5ERY - chains A and C of the 4 polymer chains in the assembly; structure by X-ray diffraction, 2.25 A resolution.

== Chain A (and C) ==
Molecule: 2-succinyl-5-enolpyruvyl-6-hydroxy-3-cyclohexene-1-carboxylate synthase
From: Mycobacterium tuberculosis (strain ATCC 25618 / H37Rv)
Notes: EC 2.2.1.9; chain C of this document is another copy of the same molecule, construct and numbering; everything in this record applies to it too
UniProtKB: P9WK11 (MEND_MYCTU); numbering as in UniProt (aligned over 1-554)
Chain sequence (574 residues; numbered -19 to 554; the number before each row is that of its first residue; numbers below 1 keep their minus sign (Met-19 is residue -19)):
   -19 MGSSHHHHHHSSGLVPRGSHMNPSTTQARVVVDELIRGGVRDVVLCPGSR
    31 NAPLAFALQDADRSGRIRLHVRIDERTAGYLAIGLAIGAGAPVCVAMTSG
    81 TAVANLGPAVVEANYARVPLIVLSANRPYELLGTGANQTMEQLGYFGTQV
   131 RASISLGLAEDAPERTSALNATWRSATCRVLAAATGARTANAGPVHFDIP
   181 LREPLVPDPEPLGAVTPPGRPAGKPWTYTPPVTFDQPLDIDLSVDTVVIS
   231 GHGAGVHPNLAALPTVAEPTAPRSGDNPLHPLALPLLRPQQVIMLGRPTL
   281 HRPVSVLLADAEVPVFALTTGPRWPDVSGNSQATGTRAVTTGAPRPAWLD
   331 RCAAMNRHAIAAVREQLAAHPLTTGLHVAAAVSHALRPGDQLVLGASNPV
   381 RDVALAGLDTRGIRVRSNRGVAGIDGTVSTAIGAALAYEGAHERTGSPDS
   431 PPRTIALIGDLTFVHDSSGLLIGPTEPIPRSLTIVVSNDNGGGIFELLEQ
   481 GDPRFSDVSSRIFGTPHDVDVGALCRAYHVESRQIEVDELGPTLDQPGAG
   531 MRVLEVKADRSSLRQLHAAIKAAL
Not modelled in the structure: -19 to 2, 30-31, 116-123, 140-145, 183-195, 472-486, 492-495 (chain C: -19 to 2, 113-125, 140-145, 182-195, 426-428, 470-495, 538-554)
Construct notes: initiating methionine (-19); expression tag (-18 to 0)

== Interface between chain A and chain C ==
Pairs across the interface - 83 pairs, chain A then chain C:
  Ala151(A) - Ser308(C)
  Ala151(A) - Gly309(C)
  Ser155(A) - Asp306(C)
  Ser155(A) - Gly309(C)
  Arg159(A) - Trp304(C)  hydrogen bond (side chain-backbone)
  Arg159(A) - Asp306(C)  salt bridge
  Ala167(A) - Gln216(C)
  Arg168(A) - Phe214(C)
  Arg168(A) - Gln216(C)  hydrogen bond
  Arg168(A) - Thr299(C)  hydrogen bond
  Arg168(A) - Gly301(C)  hydrogen bond (side chain-backbone)
  Arg168(A) - Pro302(C)  hydrogen bond (side chain-backbone)
  Arg168(A) - Arg303(C)  hydrogen bond (side chain-backbone)
  Arg168(A) - Trp304(C)
  Arg168(A) - Thr314(C)
  Arg168(A) - Gly315(C)  hydrogen bond (side chain-backbone)
  Thr169(A) - Pro302(C)
  Arg200(A) - Asn310(C)
  Arg200(A) - Ser311(C)
  Arg200(A) - Gln312(C)
  Trp206(A) - Gly309(C)  hydrogen bond (side chain-backbone)
  Trp206(A) - Ser311(C)
  Trp206(A) - Gln312(C)
  Thr207(A) - Ser311(C)  hydrogen bond (side chain-backbone)
  Thr207(A) - Gln312(C)
  Thr207(A) - Ala313(C)
  Tyr208(A) - Gln312(C)  hydrogen bond (backbone-backbone)
  Tyr208(A) - Ala313(C)
  Tyr208(A) - Thr314(C)  hydrogen bond (backbone-backbone)
  Thr209(A) - Gln216(C)
  Thr209(A) - Thr314(C)  hydrogen bond
  Pro210(A) - Gln216(C)  hydrogen bond (backbone-side chain)
  Pro210(A) - Pro217(C)
  Pro210(A) - Leu218(C)  hydrophobic
  Pro210(A) - Thr314(C)
  Pro211(A) - Gln216(C)
  Val212(A) - Phe214(C)  hydrophobic
  Val212(A) - Asp215(C)
  Thr213(A) - Thr213(C)
  Thr213(A) - Phe214(C)
  Thr213(A) - Asp215(C)  hydrogen bond (backbone-backbone)
  Phe214(A) - Arg168(C)
  Phe214(A) - Thr169(C)
  Phe214(A) - Val212(C)  hydrophobic
  Phe214(A) - Thr213(C)
  Phe214(A) - Phe214(C)  hydrophobic
  Asp215(A) - Pro211(C)
  Asp215(A) - Val212(C)
  Asp215(A) - Thr213(C)  hydrogen bond (backbone-backbone)
  Gln216(A) - Ala167(C)
  Gln216(A) - Arg168(C)  hydrogen bond
  Gln216(A) - Thr209(C)  hydrogen bond
  Gln216(A) - Pro210(C)  hydrogen bond (side chain-backbone)
  Pro217(A) - Pro210(C)
  Leu218(A) - Pro210(C)
  Thr299(A) - Arg168(C)  hydrogen bond
  Gly301(A) - Arg168(C)  hydrogen bond (backbone-side chain)
  Pro302(A) - Arg168(C)  hydrogen bond (backbone-side chain)
  Pro302(A) - Thr169(C)
  Arg303(A) - Arg168(C)  hydrogen bond (backbone-side chain)
  Trp304(A) - Arg159(C)  hydrogen bond (backbone-side chain)
  Trp304(A) - Arg168(C)
  Pro305(A) - Arg159(C)  hydrogen bond (backbone-side chain)
  Asp306(A) - Arg159(C)
  Gly309(A) - Ala151(C)
  Gly309(A) - Ser155(C)  hydrogen bond (backbone-side chain)
  Gly309(A) - Trp206(C)  hydrogen bond (backbone-side chain)
  Asn310(A) - Arg200(C)  hydrogen bond
  Ser311(A) - Arg200(C)
  Ser311(A) - Trp206(C)
  Ser311(A) - Thr207(C)  hydrogen bond (backbone-side chain)
  Gln312(A) - Arg200(C)
  Gln312(A) - Trp206(C)
  Gln312(A) - Thr207(C)
  Gln312(A) - Tyr208(C)  hydrogen bond (backbone-backbone)
  Ala313(A) - Tyr208(C)
  Thr314(A) - Arg168(C)  hydrogen bond
  Thr314(A) - Thr207(C)
  Thr314(A) - Tyr208(C)  hydrogen bond (backbone-backbone)
  Thr314(A) - Thr209(C)  hydrogen bond
  Thr314(A) - Pro210(C)
  Gly315(A) - Arg168(C)  hydrogen bond (backbone-side chain)
  Thr316(A) - Arg168(C)
Also at the interface, not in a pair above, chain A (38 interface residues in all): Cys158, Ala162, Ser308
Also at the interface, not in a pair above, chain C (39 interface residues in all): Cys158, Ala162, Ala170, Pro305, Thr316

== In short ==
The interface between chain A and chain C involves 38 residues on one side and 39 on the other, with 33
hydrogen bonds and 1 salt bridge. Polar pairs include Arg159(A)-Asp306(C), Arg159(A)-Trp304(C) and
Arg168(A)-Gln216(C).
Both chains are 2-succinyl-5-enolpyruvyl-6-hydroxy-3-cyclohexene-1-carboxylate synthase (Mycobacterium
tuberculosis (strain ATCC 25618 / H37Rv)). Entry 5ERY (Crystal Structure of APO MenD from M. tuberculosis -
P212121) was determined by X-ray diffraction (same publication as 5ERX, 5ESD, 5ESO, 5ESS and 5ESU).
